7QH7 - chains E and A of the 49 polymer chains in the assembly; structure by electron microscopy, 2.89 A resolution.

[Chain E]
Molecule: 39S ribosomal protein L3, mitochondrial
Organism: Homo sapiens
Reference sequence: P09001 (RM03_HUMAN); residues 45-348 here = UniProt positions 45-348
Amino-acid sequence (304 residues; row label = number of the first residue in the row):
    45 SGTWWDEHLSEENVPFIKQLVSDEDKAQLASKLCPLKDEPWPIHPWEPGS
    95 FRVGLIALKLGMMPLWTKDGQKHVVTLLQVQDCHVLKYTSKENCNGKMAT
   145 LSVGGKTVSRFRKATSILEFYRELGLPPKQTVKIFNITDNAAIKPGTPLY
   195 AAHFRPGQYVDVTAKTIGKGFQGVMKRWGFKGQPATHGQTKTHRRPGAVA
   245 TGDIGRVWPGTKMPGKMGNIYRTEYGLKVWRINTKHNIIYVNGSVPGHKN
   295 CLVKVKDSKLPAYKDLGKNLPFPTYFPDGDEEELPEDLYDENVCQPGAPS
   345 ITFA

[Chain A]
Molecule: 16S ribosomal RNA
Organism: Homo sapiens
Sequence (1256 nucleotides; numbered 1671 to 3228; 302 numbers in that range are skipped by the numbering (no residue carries them; nothing is unmodelled there); the number before each row is that of its first residue):
  1671 GCUAAACCUAGCCCCAAACCC
  1695 CCACCUUACUACCA
  1711 CAAC
  1716 UUAGCCAAACCAUUUAC
  1737 AUAAAGUAUAGGCGAUAGAAAUUGA
  1766 UGGCGCAAUAGAUAUAGUACCGCAAGGGAAAGA
  1813 CAAGCAUAAUAUAGCAAGGACUAACCCCUAUACCUUCUGCAUAAUGAAUU
  1863 AACUAGAAAUAACUUUGCAAGGAGAGCCAAAGCUAAGACCCCCGAAACCA
  1913 GACGAGCUACCUAAGAACAGCUAAAAGAGCACACCCGUCUAUGUAGCAAA
  1963 AUAGUGGGAAGAUUUAUAGGUAGAGGCGACAAACCUACCGAGCCUGGUGA
  2013 UAGCUGGUUGUCCAAGAUAGAAUCUUAGUUCAACUUUAAAUUUGCCCACA
  2063 GAACC
  2072 AAAUCCCCUUGUAAAUUUAACUGUUAGUCCAAAGAGGAACAGCUCUUUGG
  2122 ACACUAGGAAAAAACCUUGUAGAGAGAGUAAAAAAU
  2231 GAUCCCAAACAUAUAACUGAACUCCUCACACCCAAUUGGACCAAUCUAUC
  2281 A
  2285 UAUAGAAGAACUAAUGUUAGUAUAAGUAACAUGAAAACAUUCUCCUCCGC
  2335 AUAAGCCUGCGUCAGAU
  2364 CUGACAAUUAACAGCCCAAUAUCUACAAUCAACCAACAAG
  2407 UUAUUACCCUCACUGUCAACCCAAC
  2433 CAGGCAUGCUCAUAAGGAAAGGUUAAAAAAAGUAAAAGGAACUCGGCAAA
  2483 UCUUACCCCGCCUGUUUACCAAAAACAUCACCUCUAGCAUCACCAGUAUU
  2533 AGAGGCACCGCCU
  2611 CCUUAAAUAGG
  2637 CUCCACGAGGGUUCAGCUGUCUCUUACUUUUAACCAGUGAAAUUGACCUG
  2687 CCCGUG
  2696 AGGCGGGCAUAACACAGCAAGACGA
  2723 AGACCCUAUGGAGCUUUAAUUUAUUAAUGCAAA
  2792 ACCUGCAUUAAAAAUUUCGGUUGGGGCGACCUCGGAGCAGAACCCAACCU
  2842 CCGAG
  2855 GCUAAGACUUCACCAGUCAAAGCGAA
  2896 GAUCCAAUAACUUGACCAACGGAACAAGUUACCCUAGGG
  2944 CAAUCCUAUUCUAGAGUCCAUAUCAACAAUAGGGUUUAC
  2994 UGGAUCAGGACAUCCCGAUGGUGCAGCCGCUAUUAAAGGUUCGUUUGUUC
  3044 AACGAUUAAAGUCCU
  3060 CGUGAUCUGAGUUCAGACCGGAGUAAUCCAGGUCGGUUUCUAUCUACUUU
  3113 AUUCCUCCCUGUACGAAAGGACAAGAGAAAUAAGGCCUACUUCACAAAGC
  3163 GCCUUC
  3174 UAAAUGAUAUCAUCUCAACUUA
  3201 AUACCCACACCCACCCAAGAACAGGGUU
Ion coordination: Mg2+ site 1: C1725, C1726; Mg2+ site 2: A1757, U1758; Mg2+ site 3: G1776, A1779; Mg2+ site 4 near G1776 (its only coordinating residue here); Mg2+ site 5: U1778, A1779; Mg2+ site 6: A1814, A1815; Mg2+ site 7 near A1859 (its only coordinating residue here); Mg2+ site 8: A1869, C1902; Mg2+ site 9 near A1907 (its only coordinating residue here); Mg2+ site 10 near G1918 (its only coordinating residue here); Mg2+ site 11 near G2011 (its only coordinating residue here); Mg2+ site 12: G2015, U2731; 23 more Mg2+ sites not listed
What the authors report for this chain:
  - post-translational modification sites: G2815

[How chain E and chain A interact]
Contacting residue pairs - 188 pairs, chain E then chain A:
  Ser45(E) - C3211(A)  phosphate contact
  Trp48(E) - C3212(A)  base contact
  Trp49(E) - U3228(A)  hydrogen bond to the phosphate
  Lys62(E) - U3228(A)  sugar contact
  Val65(E) - U3228(A)  base contact
  Asp69(E) - U3228(A)  hydrogen bond to the base
  Lys103(E) - C3148(A)  hydrogen bond to the phosphate
  Lys103(E) - C3149(A)  salt bridge to the phosphate
  Met106(E) - C3148(A)  hydrogen bond to the sugar
  Met106(E) - C3149(A)  sugar contact
  Met106(E) - U3150(A)  sugar contact
  Met107(E) - U3150(A)  sugar contact
  Lys116(E) - U3150(A)  hydrogen bond to the base
  Val118(E) - U3150(A)  base contact
  Val118(E) - C3164(A)  sugar contact
  Val152(E) - G3226(A)  phosphate contact
  Val152(E) - U3227(A)  phosphate contact
  Ser153(E) - U3227(A)  hydrogen bond to the phosphate
  Ser153(E) - U3228(A)  phosphate contact
  Arg154(E) - U3228(A)  base contact
  Phe155(E) - U3228(A)  base contact
  Arg156(E) - U3227(A)  base contact
  Arg156(E) - U3228(A)  salt bridge to the phosphate
  Lys157(E) - A3207(A)  base contact
  Ala158(E) - A3209(A)  phosphate contact
  Ser160(E) - A3209(A)  hydrogen bond to the phosphate
  Ile161(E) - A3207(A)  base contact
  Tyr165(E) - A3207(A)  hydrogen bond to the base
  Lys173(E) - A3207(A)  hydrogen bond to the base
  Gln174(E) - A3207(A)  hydrogen bond to the base
  Gln174(E) - G3226(A)  sugar contact
  Val176(E) - A3207(A)  base contact
  Lys177(E) - C3205(A)  salt bridge to the phosphate
  Lys177(E) - C3206(A)  phosphate contact
  Thr207(E) - C3204(A)  phosphate contact
  Thr210(E) - G3147(A)  sugar contact
  Thr210(E) - C3148(A)  phosphate contact
  Ile211(E) - C3148(A)  hydrogen bond to the phosphate
  Ile211(E) - C3149(A)  phosphate contact
  Ile211(E) - A3217(A)  sugar contact
  Ile211(E) - A3218(A)  phosphate contact
  Gly212(E) - A3218(A)  hydrogen bond to the phosphate
  Gly212(E) - G3219(A)  phosphate contact
  Lys213(E) - A3160(A)  salt bridge to the phosphate
  Lys213(E) - G3219(A)  phosphate contact
  Gly214(E) - G3219(A)  hydrogen bond to the phosphate
  Gly214(E) - A3220(A)  phosphate contact
  Phe215(E) - A2458(A)  hydrogen bond to the sugar
  Phe215(E) - A2459(A)  sugar contact
  Phe215(E) - A3220(A)  hydrogen bond to the phosphate
  Gln216(E) - A2459(A)  sugar contact
  Gly217(E) - A2459(A)  hydrogen bond to the phosphate
  Gly217(E) - A2460(A)  phosphate contact
  Lys220(E) - A2662(A)  salt bridge to the phosphate
  Lys220(E) - A3159(A)  sugar contact
  Lys220(E) - A3160(A)  phosphate contact
  Arg221(E) - U3107(A)  hydrogen bond to the sugar
  Arg221(E) - U3108(A)  salt bridge to the phosphate
  Trp222(E) - G3146(A)  phosphate contact
  Phe224(E) - C2999(A)  phosphate contact
  Phe224(E) - A3000(A)  phosphate contact
  Lys225(E) - U2998(A)  phosphate contact
  Lys225(E) - C2999(A)  hydrogen bond to the phosphate
  Gly226(E) - U2998(A)  sugar contact
  Gln227(E) - U2998(A)  hydrogen bond to the sugar
  Pro228(E) - C2657(A)  phosphate contact
  Pro228(E) - A2997(A)  sugar contact
  Ala229(E) - U2656(A)  phosphate contact
  Ala229(E) - C2657(A)  hydrogen bond to the phosphate
  Thr230(E) - C2479(A)  base contact
  Thr230(E) - U2656(A)  sugar contact
  His231(E) - C2474(A)  base contact
  His231(E) - U2475(A)  hydrogen bond to the sugar
  His231(E) - G2477(A)  hydrogen bond to the base
  His231(E) - C2479(A)  stacking on the base
  His231(E) - U2656(A)  sugar contact
  Gly232(E) - A1953(A)  phosphate contact
  Gly232(E) - C3066(A)  sugar contact
  Gly232(E) - U3067(A)  phosphate contact
  Gln233(E) - C3066(A)  sugar contact
  Thr234(E) - U1954(A)  phosphate contact
  Thr234(E) - C3066(A)  phosphate contact
  Thr234(E) - U3067(A)  hydrogen bond to the phosphate
  Lys235(E) - G1955(A)  salt bridge to the phosphate
  Lys235(E) - A2461(A)  hydrogen bond to the sugar
  Lys235(E) - A2462(A)  phosphate contact
  Thr236(E) - A2461(A)  phosphate contact
  Thr236(E) - U3065(A)  hydrogen bond to the sugar
  Thr236(E) - C3066(A)  hydrogen bond to the sugar
  His237(E) - A2461(A)  hydrogen bond to the phosphate
  His237(E) - A2462(A)  salt bridge to the phosphate
  Arg238(E) - A2460(A)  salt bridge to the phosphate
  Arg238(E) - A2461(A)  hydrogen bond to the phosphate
  Arg238(E) - U2661(A)  salt bridge to the phosphate
  Arg239(E) - A2460(A)  sugar contact
  Arg239(E) - A2714(A)  salt bridge to the phosphate
  Arg239(E) - U3065(A)  salt bridge to the phosphate
  Pro240(E) - C2713(A)  phosphate contact
  Pro240(E) - A2714(A)  phosphate contact
  Gly241(E) - A2714(A)  sugar contact
  Gly241(E) - U2998(A)  hydrogen bond to the sugar
  Gly241(E) - U3065(A)  base contact
  Ala242(E) - A2715(A)  phosphate contact
  Ala242(E) - U2998(A)  hydrogen bond to the base
  Ala242(E) - C2999(A)  hydrogen bond to the sugar
  Ala242(E) - G3061(A)  base contact
  Ala242(E) - U3062(A)  sugar contact
  Ala242(E) - U3065(A)  base contact
  Val243(E) - C2713(A)  sugar contact
  Val243(E) - A2714(A)  sugar contact
  Val243(E) - A2715(A)  hydrogen bond to the phosphate
  Ala244(E) - A2715(A)  sugar contact
  Thr245(E) - A2715(A)  hydrogen bond to the sugar
  Thr245(E) - U3058(A)  base contact
  Gly246(E) - A2715(A)  phosphate contact
  Gly246(E) - G2716(A)  sugar contact
  Gly246(E) - G3061(A)  hydrogen bond to the sugar
  Asp247(E) - U2233(A)  base contact
  Asp247(E) - U3058(A)  hydrogen bond to the sugar
  Ile248(E) - U2233(A)  base contact
  Ile248(E) - A2715(A)  hydrogen bond to the sugar
  Gly249(E) - A2715(A)  base contact
  Gly249(E) - G2716(A)  sugar contact
  Arg250(E) - U2233(A)  base contact
  Arg250(E) - C2687(A)  hydrogen bond to the phosphate
  Arg250(E) - C2688(A)  salt bridge to the phosphate
  Arg250(E) - A2715(A)  base contact
  Arg250(E) - A3105(A)  sugar contact
  Val251(E) - A2715(A)  base contact
  Val251(E) - A3105(A)  hydrogen bond to the sugar
  Val251(E) - C3106(A)  sugar contact
  Trp252(E) - U2233(A)  phosphate contact
  Trp252(E) - G3001(A)  sugar contact
  Trp252(E) - C3106(A)  sugar contact
  Pro253(E) - C3106(A)  phosphate contact
  Pro253(E) - U3107(A)  phosphate contact
  Gly254(E) - C3106(A)  hydrogen bond to the phosphate
  Gly254(E) - U3107(A)  hydrogen bond to the phosphate
  Thr255(E) - C3106(A)  sugar contact
  Thr255(E) - U3107(A)  sugar contact
  Lys256(E) - A3000(A)  salt bridge to the phosphate
  Met257(E) - G2712(A)  base contact
  Met257(E) - C2713(A)  sugar contact
  Met257(E) - C3106(A)  hydrogen bond to the sugar
  Met257(E) - U3107(A)  sugar contact
  Pro258(E) - G2712(A)  sugar contact
  Pro258(E) - U3107(A)  hydrogen bond to the sugar
  Gly259(E) - U3107(A)  sugar contact
  Lys260(E) - U3108(A)  base contact
  Lys260(E) - G3219(A)  phosphate contact
  Lys260(E) - A3220(A)  salt bridge to the phosphate
  Met261(E) - G3219(A)  phosphate contact
  Asn263(E) - A3218(A)  hydrogen bond to the phosphate
  Ile264(E) - U3108(A)  base contact
  Tyr265(E) - C3204(A)  sugar contact
  Tyr265(E) - C3205(A)  sugar contact
  Arg266(E) - G3146(A)  hydrogen bond to the phosphate
  Arg266(E) - G3147(A)  salt bridge to the phosphate
  Thr267(E) - C3204(A)  sugar contact
  Glu268(E) - G3147(A)  hydrogen bond to the sugar
  Tyr269(E) - U3166(A)  hydrogen bond to the sugar
  Tyr269(E) - C3168(A)  base contact
  Tyr269(E) - A3203(A)  hydrogen bond to the sugar
  Leu271(E) - C3165(A)  sugar contact
  Asn286(E) - C3165(A)  phosphate contact
  Asn286(E) - U3166(A)  phosphate contact
  Gly287(E) - C3165(A)  sugar contact
  Ser288(E) - G3147(A)  hydrogen bond to the base
  Ser288(E) - C3148(A)  sugar contact
  Ser288(E) - C3165(A)  base contact
  Val289(E) - C3148(A)  sugar contact
  Pro290(E) - G3147(A)  sugar contact
  Pro290(E) - C3148(A)  sugar contact
  Gly291(E) - C3148(A)  sugar contact
  His292(E) - A3217(A)  hydrogen bond to the base
  His292(E) - A3218(A)  phosphate contact
  Lys293(E) - C3149(A)  phosphate contact
  Lys293(E) - A3158(A)  salt bridge to the phosphate
  Lys293(E) - A3217(A)  base contact
  Asn294(E) - A3217(A)  hydrogen bond to the base
  Lys298(E) - C3204(A)  salt bridge to the phosphate
  Lys298(E) - C3205(A)  salt bridge to the phosphate
  Lys300(E) - A3203(A)  phosphate contact
  Lys300(E) - C3204(A)  phosphate contact
  Lys303(E) - C3168(A)  hydrogen bond to the base
  Lys303(E) - U3202(A)  hydrogen bond to the base
  Leu304(E) - U3167(A)  sugar contact
  Pro305(E) - C3168(A)  sugar contact
Other interface residues (no listed pair), chain E (106 interface residues in all): Ser66, Pro108, Phe164, Ile178, Asn180, Lys209, Met219, Gly262, Gly270
Other interface residues (no listed pair), chain A (78 interface residues in all): C2234, A2480, U2660, A2711, U3104, A3145, A3151, A3201, G3224, G3225

[In short]
106 residues of chain E face 78 of chain A across their interface; the contacts include 52 hydrogen bonds, 19
salt bridges and 1 aromatic stacking contact. Polar contacts include Asp69(E)-U3228(A), Lys116(E)-U3150(A) and
Tyr165(E)-A3207(A). C1725(A) and C1726(A) form the Mg2+ site 1. The paper reports a modification site at
G2815(A).
Here chain E is 39S ribosomal protein L3, mitochondrial and chain A is 16S ribosomal RNA, both from Homo
sapiens. Entry 7QH7 (Cryo-EM structure of the human mtLSU assembly intermediate upon MRM2 depletion - class 4)
was determined by electron microscopy (same publication as 7QH6).
